Entry 5XKJ (X-ray diffraction, 3.48 A resolution); this record covers chains C and E of the 3 polymer chains in the assembly.

[Chain C]
Protein: Protein TOO MANY MOUTHS
From: Arabidopsis thaliana
UniProtKB: Q9SSD1 (TMM_ARATH); residues 27-459 here correspond to UniProt positions 28-460 (UniProt number = residue number + 1)
Sequence (433 residues; each row starts with the number of its first residue):
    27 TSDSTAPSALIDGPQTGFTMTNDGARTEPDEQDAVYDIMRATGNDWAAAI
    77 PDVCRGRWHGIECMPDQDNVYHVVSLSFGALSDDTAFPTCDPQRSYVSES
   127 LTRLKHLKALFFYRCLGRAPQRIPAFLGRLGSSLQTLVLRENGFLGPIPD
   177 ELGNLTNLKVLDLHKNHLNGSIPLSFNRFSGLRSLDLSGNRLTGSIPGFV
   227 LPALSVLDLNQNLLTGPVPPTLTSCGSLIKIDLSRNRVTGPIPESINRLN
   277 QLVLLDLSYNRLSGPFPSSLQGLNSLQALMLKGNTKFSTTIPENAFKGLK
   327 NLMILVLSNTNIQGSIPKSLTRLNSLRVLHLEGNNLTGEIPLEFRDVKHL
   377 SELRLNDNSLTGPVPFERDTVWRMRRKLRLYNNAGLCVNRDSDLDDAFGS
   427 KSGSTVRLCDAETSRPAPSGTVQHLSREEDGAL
Disordered / not traced: 27-49, 413-459
Disulfides: Cys80-Cys89, Cys116-Cys141
Curated features (UniProtKB/Swiss-Prot):
  - glycosylation (N-linked (GlcNAc...) asparagine): Asn180, Asn195, Asn361

[Chain E]
Protein: Protein EPIDERMAL PATTERNING FACTOR 2
From: Arabidopsis thaliana
UniProtKB: Q8LC53 (EPF2_ARATH); residues 1-52 here correspond to UniProt positions 69-120 (UniProt number = residue number + 68)
Sequence (52 residues; each row starts with the number of its first residue):
     1 TGSSLPDCSYACGACSPCKRVMISFECSVAESCSVIYRCTCRGRYYHVPS
    51 RA
Disordered / not traced: 26-32
Disulfides: Cys8-Cys39, Cys12-Cys18, Cys15-Cys41
What the authors report for this chain:
  - contacts within the chain: Ala11-Val48

[Interface between chain C and chain E]
Contacting residue pairs (21; chain C residue first):
  Trp72(C) with Gly13(E)
  Ile76(C) with Tyr10(E), hydrophobic
  Pro77(C) with Tyr10(E)
  Arg81(C) with Asp7(E)
  Gly82(C) with Tyr10(E)
  Arg83(C) with Val48(E); Pro49(E), hydrogen bond (side chain-backbone); Ser50(E), hydrogen bond
  Trp84(C) with Pro49(E)
  His85(C) with His47(E), hydrogen bond; Val48(E); Pro49(E)
  Gly86(C) with Pro49(E)
  Ile87(C) with Pro49(E)
  Glu88(C) with Arg51(E), salt bridge
  Met90(C) with Arg51(E)
  Asp110(C) with Ile36(E); Arg38(E), salt bridge; Tyr46(E); His47(E), salt bridge
  Lys134(C) with Arg51(E)
Also at the interface, not in a pair above, chain C (18 interface residues in all): Val100, Asp109, Thr111, Ala112
Also at the interface, not in a pair above, chain E (14 interface residues in all): Ala11, Arg44, Tyr45

[Overview]
18 residues of chain C face 14 of chain E across their interface, with 3 hydrogen bonds and 3 salt bridges.
Polar contacts include Glu88(C)-Arg51(E), Asp110(C)-Arg38(E) and Asp110(C)-His47(E). The paper reports
contacts within the chain involving Ala11(E) and Val48(E).
Chain C is Protein TOO MANY MOUTHS and chain E is Protein EPIDERMAL PATTERNING FACTOR 2, both from Arabidopsis
thaliana; the structure, Crystal structure of plant receptor ERL1-TMM in complexe with EPF2, was determined by
X-ray diffraction (same publication as 5XJO and 5XKN).
